PDB entry 1WT3 | X-ray diffraction, 1.80 A resolution | chain A

[Chain A]
Protein: Histo-blood group ABO system transferase
From: Homo sapiens
Notes: EC 2.4.1.40
Reference sequence: P16442 (BGAT_HUMAN); residue numbers follow UniProt; this construct covers 64-354
Sequence (292 residues; each row starts with the number of its first residue):
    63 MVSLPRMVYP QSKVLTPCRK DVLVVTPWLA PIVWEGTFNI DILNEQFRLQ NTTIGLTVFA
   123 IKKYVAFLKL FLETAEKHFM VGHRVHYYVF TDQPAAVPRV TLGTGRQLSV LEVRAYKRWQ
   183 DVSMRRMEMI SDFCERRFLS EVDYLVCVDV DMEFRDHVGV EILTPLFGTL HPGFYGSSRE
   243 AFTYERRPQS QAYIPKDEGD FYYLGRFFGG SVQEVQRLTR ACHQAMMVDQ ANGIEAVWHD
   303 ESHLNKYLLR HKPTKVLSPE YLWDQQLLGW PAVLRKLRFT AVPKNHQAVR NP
Not modelled in the structure: 176-195, 346-354
Construct notes: initiating methionine (63); engineered mutation S74 (Pro in P16442), R268 (Gly in P16442)
Metal / ion sites: Hg2+ site 1: T119, C209; Hg2+ site 2 near C284 (its only coordinating residue here); Hg2+ site 3: C284, H305; Hg2+ site 4: M288, D302
Ligand contacts: UDP (uridine-5'-diphosphate): F121, A122, I123, Y126, D211, V212, D213, M214, R268

[In short]
Chain A binds UDP. T119 and C209 form the Hg2+ site 1. C284 and H305 coordinate Hg2+ site 3.
Chain A is Histo-blood group ABO system transferase (Homo sapiens); the structure, Mutant human ABO(H) blood
group glycosyltransferase with bound UDP and acceptor, was determined by X-ray diffraction (same publication
as 1WSZ, 1WT0, 1WT1, 1WT2 and 1XZ6).
